5JYS - chain A; structure by X-ray diffraction, 1.90 A resolution.

# Chain A
Name: Protein PRY1
From: Saccharomyces cerevisiae (strain ATCC 204508 / S288c)
Reference sequence: P47032 (PRY1_YEAST); numbering as in UniProt (aligned over 2-299)
Sequence (298 residues; row label = number of the first residue in the row):
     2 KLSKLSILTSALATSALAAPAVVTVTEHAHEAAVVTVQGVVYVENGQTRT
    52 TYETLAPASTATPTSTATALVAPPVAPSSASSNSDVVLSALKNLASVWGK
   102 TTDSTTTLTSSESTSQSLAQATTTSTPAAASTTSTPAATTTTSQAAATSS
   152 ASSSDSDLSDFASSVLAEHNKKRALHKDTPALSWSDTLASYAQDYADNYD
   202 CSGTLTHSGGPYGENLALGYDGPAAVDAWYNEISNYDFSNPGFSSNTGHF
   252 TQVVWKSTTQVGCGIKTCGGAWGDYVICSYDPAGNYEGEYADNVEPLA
Not modelled in the structure: 2-158
Disulfides: Cys-202/Cys-269, Cys-264/Cys-279
Residues lining bound ligands: Mg2+ (MG): His-208, Glu-215, Asn-216, Leu-217, His-250
What the authors report for this chain:
  - conformationally variable residues: His-208

# Summary
Chain A binds Mg2+. The paper reports conformational variability at His-208.
Chain A is Protein PRY1 (Saccharomyces cerevisiae (strain ATCC 204508 / S288c)); the structure, Pry1 CAP
domain, was determined by X-ray diffraction (same publication as 5ETE).
